8BR2 - chains B and C of the 8 polymer chains in the assembly; structure by electron microscopy, 2.90 A resolution.

Chain B (and C):
Protein: DNA repair protein RAD51 homolog 1
From: Homo sapiens
Notes: chain C of this document is another copy of the same molecule, construct and numbering; everything in this record applies to it too
UniProt: Q06609 (RAD51_HUMAN); numbering as in UniProt (aligned over 1-339)
Sequence (339 residues; numbered 1 to 339; the number before each row is that of its first residue):
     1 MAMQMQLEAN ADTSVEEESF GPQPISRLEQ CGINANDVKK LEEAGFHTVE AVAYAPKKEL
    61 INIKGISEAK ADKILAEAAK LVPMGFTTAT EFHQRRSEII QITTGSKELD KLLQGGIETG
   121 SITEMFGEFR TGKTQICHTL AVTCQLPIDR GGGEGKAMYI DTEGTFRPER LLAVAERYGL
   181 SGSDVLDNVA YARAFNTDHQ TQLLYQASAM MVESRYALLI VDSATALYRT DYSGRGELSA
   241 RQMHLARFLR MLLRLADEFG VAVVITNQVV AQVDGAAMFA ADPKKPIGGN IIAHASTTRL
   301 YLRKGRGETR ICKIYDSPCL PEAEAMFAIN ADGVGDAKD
Disordered / not traced: 1-20, 275-282
Ion coordination: Ca2+ site 1: Thr134, Glu163 (together with ATP); Ca2+ site 2: Ala293, His294, Ser296, Asp316 (together with ATP)
Small-molecule neighbours:
  - ATP (adenosine-5'-triphosphate), molecule 1: Glu128, Phe129, Arg130, Thr131, Gly132, Lys133, Thr134, Gln135, Glu163, Arg170, Arg310, Ile329, Asn330, Ala331
  - ATP, molecule 2: Ala293, His294, Ser296, Asp316, Ser317, Pro318, Cys319, Leu320, Pro321, Glu322
From the paper describing this entry:
  - binding site for ATP: His294

How chain B and chain C interact:
Residue-residue contacts (67):
  Tyr54(B) - Phe195(C)  hydrophobic
  Tyr54(B) - Asn196(C)
  Pro56(B) - Asn196(C)
  Lys57(B) - Asp198(C)  salt bridge
  Lys58(B) - Asp231(C)  hydrogen bond (side chain-backbone)
  Lys58(B) - Tyr232(C)
  Lys58(B) - Glu237(C)  salt bridge
  Met84(B) - His199(C)  hydrogen bond (backbone-side chain)
  Phe86(B) - Met158(C)  hydrophobic
  Phe86(B) - Ile160(C)  hydrophobic
  Phe86(B) - Tyr191(C)
  Phe86(B) - Ala192(C)  hydrophobic
  Phe86(B) - Leu203(C)
  Phe86(B) - Met210(C)  hydrophobic
  Thr87(B) - Ala190(C)
  Thr87(B) - Tyr191(C)  hydrogen bond (backbone-backbone)
  Thr88(B) - Leu186(C)
  Thr88(B) - Asp187(C)
  Thr88(B) - Val189(C)
  Ala89(B) - Leu186(C)
  Ala89(B) - Val189(C)  hydrogen bond (backbone-backbone)
  Thr90(B) - Leu186(C)
  Thr90(B) - Asp187(C)  hydrogen bond
  Phe92(B) - Phe166(C)
  Phe92(B) - Pro168(C)  hydrophobic
  Phe92(B) - Tyr191(C)  hydrophobic
  His93(B) - Pro168(C)
  His93(B) - Leu172(C)
  His93(B) - Leu186(C)
  Arg96(B) - Arg167(C)
  Glu118(B) - Arg167(C)  salt bridge
  Ser121(B) - Arg167(C)
  Arg235(B) - Val273(C)  hydrogen bond (side chain-backbone)
  Arg235(B) - Asp274(C)
  Leu238(B) - Val273(C)  hydrophobic
  Met243(B) - Gly234(C)
  Ala246(B) - Thr230(C)
  Arg250(B) - Phe195(C)
  Arg250(B) - Leu227(C)
  Arg250(B) - Thr230(C)  hydrogen bond
  Arg250(B) - Asp231(C)  salt bridge
  Leu253(B) - Arg193(C)
  Asp257(B) - Arg193(C)  salt bridge
  Asn290(B) - Val269(C)
  Asn290(B) - Val270(C)
  Asn290(B) - Ala271(C)
  Ile291(B) - Arg229(C)
  Ala293(B) - Phe129(C)
  His294(B) - Gly127(C)
  His294(B) - Glu128(C)
  His294(B) - Phe129(C)
  His294(B) - Lys133(C)
  His294(B) - Arg229(C)
  His294(B) - Gln268(C)
  His294(B) - Val269(C)  hydrogen bond (side chain-backbone)
  Thr297(B) - Thr165(C)
  Arg299(B) - Phe129(C)
  Tyr315(B) - Phe129(C)  hydrophobic
  Tyr315(B) - Arg130(C)  hydrogen bond (backbone-side chain)
  Asp316(B) - Phe129(C)
  Asp316(B) - Arg130(C)
  Pro318(B) - Gln135(C)  hydrogen bond (backbone-side chain)
  Pro318(B) - Thr165(C)
  Pro318(B) - Arg167(C)
  Pro318(B) - Arg170(C)
  Cys319(B) - Arg167(C)
  Glu322(B) - Gly307(C)
Also at the interface, not in a pair above, chain B (39 interface residues in all): Ala53, Ala55, Gly85, Arg247, Ile314, Ser317
Also at the interface, not in a pair above, chain C (49 interface residues in all): Glu163, Glu169, Ser183, Gln206, Ala207, Ser233, Lys304, Glu308

In short:
39 residues of chain B and 49 residues of chain C are in contact; the contacts include 10 hydrogen bonds and 5
salt bridges. Polar pairs include Lys57(B)-Asp198(C), Lys58(B)-Glu237(C) and Glu118(B)-Arg167(C). Bound to
chain B: ATP. Thr134(B) and Glu163(B) form the Ca2+ site 1. The paper reports a binding site for ATP at
His294(B).
Both chains are DNA repair protein RAD51 homolog 1 (Homo sapiens). Entry 8BR2 (CryoEM structure of the
post-synaptic RAD51 nucleoprotein filament in the presence of ATP and Ca2+) was determined by electron
microscopy (same publication as 8BQ2 and 8BSC).
